PDB entry 5TVA | X-ray diffraction, 2.25 A resolution | chain A

== Chain A ==
Protein: 6-carboxyhexanoate--CoA ligase
Organism: Aquifex aeolicus
Notes: EC 6.2.1.14
UniProtKB: O67575 (BIOW_AQUAE); residues 1-240 here = UniProt positions 1-240
Chain sequence (240 residues; row label = number of the first residue in the row):
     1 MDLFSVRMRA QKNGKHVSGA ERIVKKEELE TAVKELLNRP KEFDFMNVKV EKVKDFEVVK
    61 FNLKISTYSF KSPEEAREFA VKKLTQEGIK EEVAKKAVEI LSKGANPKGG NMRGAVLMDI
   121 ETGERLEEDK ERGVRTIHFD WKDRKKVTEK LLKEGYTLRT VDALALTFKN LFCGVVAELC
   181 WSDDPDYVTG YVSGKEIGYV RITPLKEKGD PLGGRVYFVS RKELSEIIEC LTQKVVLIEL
Disordered / not traced: 1
Disulfides: Cys173-Cys230
Ligand contacts:
  - adenosine monophosphate (AMP): Asn111, Met112, Arg113, Gly114, Ala115, Val134, Arg135, Thr136, Arg159, Leu166, Trp181, Ser182, Asp183, Gly214, Arg215, Tyr217
  - coenzyme A (COA): Arg7, Met8, Arg9, His16, Gly19, Ala20, Glu21, Lys49, Arg113, Arg132, Arg135, Thr136, Ile137, Phe139, Arg159, Asp162, Ala163, Leu166, Arg215
From the paper describing this entry:
  - binding site for adenosine monophosphate: Met112, Arg113, Gly114, Arg135, Thr136, Leu166, Ser182, Asp183, Arg215
  - binding site for coenzyme A: Arg7, Arg9, His16, Lys49, Arg113, Arg132, Arg135
  - mutagenesis - H16A, R159A, S182A, Y187A, R215A: decreased catalytic activity
  - conformationally variable residues (side-chain flip): Arg7, Arg113, Arg132, Arg135, Arg159
  - catalytic residues: Arg159, Ser182, Arg215 (proposed by the authors, not directly observed)
  - mutagenesis - R132A: increased catalytic activity
  - contacts within the chain: Arg113-Arg132, Arg132-Arg135
  - mutagenesis - Y199A, R201A: unchanged catalytic activity

== Overview ==
Bound to chain A: adenosine monophosphate and coenzyme A. The paper reports catalytic residues Arg159, Ser182
and Arg215; H16A, R159A and S182A, among others, reduce catalytic activity; 8 substitutions were tested in
all.
Chain A is 6-carboxyhexanoate--CoA ligase (Aquifex aeolicus); the structure, A. aeolicus BioW with AMP and
CoA, was determined by X-ray diffraction together with 5TV5, 5TV6 and 5TV8 from the same study.
